7V3U - chains 3 and E of the 12 polymer chains in the assembly; structure by electron microscopy, 3.20 A resolution.

[Chain 3]
Name: DNA replication licensing factor MCM3
Organism: Saccharomyces cerevisiae S288C
Notes: EC 3.6.4.12
UniProtKB: P24279 (MCM3_YEAST); residues 1-971 here = UniProt positions 1-971
Amino-acid sequence (971 residues; each row starts with the number of its first residue):
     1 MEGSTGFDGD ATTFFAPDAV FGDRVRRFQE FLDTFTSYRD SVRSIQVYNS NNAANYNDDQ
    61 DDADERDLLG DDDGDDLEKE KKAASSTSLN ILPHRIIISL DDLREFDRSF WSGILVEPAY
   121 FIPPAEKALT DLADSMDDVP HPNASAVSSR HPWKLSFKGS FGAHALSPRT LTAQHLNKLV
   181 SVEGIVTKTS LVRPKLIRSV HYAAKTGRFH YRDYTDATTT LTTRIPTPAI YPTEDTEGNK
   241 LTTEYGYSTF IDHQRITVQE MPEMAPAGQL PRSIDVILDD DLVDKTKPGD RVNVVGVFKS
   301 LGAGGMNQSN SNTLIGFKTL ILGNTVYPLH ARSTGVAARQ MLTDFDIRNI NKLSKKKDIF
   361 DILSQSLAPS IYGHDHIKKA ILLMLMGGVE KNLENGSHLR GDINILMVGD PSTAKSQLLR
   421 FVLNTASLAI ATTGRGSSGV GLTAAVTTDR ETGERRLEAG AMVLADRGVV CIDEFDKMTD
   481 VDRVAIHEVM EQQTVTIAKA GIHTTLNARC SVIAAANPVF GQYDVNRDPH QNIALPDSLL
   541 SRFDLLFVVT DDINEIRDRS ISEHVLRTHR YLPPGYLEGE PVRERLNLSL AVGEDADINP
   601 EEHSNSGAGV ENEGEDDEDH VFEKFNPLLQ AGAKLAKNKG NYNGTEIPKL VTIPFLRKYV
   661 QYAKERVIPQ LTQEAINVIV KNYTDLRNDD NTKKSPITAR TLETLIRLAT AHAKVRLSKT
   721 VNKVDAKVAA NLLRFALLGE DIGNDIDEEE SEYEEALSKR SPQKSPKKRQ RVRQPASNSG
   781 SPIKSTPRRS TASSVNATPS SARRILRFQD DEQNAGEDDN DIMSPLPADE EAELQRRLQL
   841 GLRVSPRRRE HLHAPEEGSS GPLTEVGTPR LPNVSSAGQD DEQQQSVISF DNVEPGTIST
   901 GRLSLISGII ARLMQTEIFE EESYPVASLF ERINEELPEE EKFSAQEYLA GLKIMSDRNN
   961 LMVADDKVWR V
Unresolved in the structure: 1-16, 60-88, 141-149, 312, 594-639, 739-971
Curated features (UniProtKB/Swiss-Prot):
  - motif: S541 to D544 (Arginine finger)
  - binding site (ATP): G409 to S416
  - modified residue: S761 (Phosphoserine), S777 (Phosphoserine), S781 (Phosphoserine), T868 (Phosphothreonine)
  - mutagenesis: K415 (K415A: No effect on MCM2-7 complex helicase activity. Loss of MCM2-7 complex helicase activity; when associated with MCM5 A-422. Reduces MCM2-7 complex helicase activity ...)
Ion coordination: Mg2+: S416 (together with ADP)
Ligand contacts:
  - ADP (adenosine-5'-diphosphate): S370, I371, Y372, H374, D410, P411, S412, T413, A414, K415, S416, Q417, I561, V565
  - ATP-gamma-S (AGS; phosphothiophosphoric acid-adenylate ester): L399, E491, Q492, S538, R542, A699, R700, E703

[Chain E]
Name: Minichromosome maintenance protein 5
Organism: Saccharomyces cerevisiae S288C
Notes: EC 3.6.4.12
UniProtKB: P29496 (MCM5_YEAST); residues 1-775 here = UniProt positions 1-775
Amino-acid sequence (775 residues; numbered 1 to 775; the number before each row is that of its first residue):
     1 MSFDRPEIYS APVLQGESPN DDDNTEIIKS FKNFILEFRL DSQFIYRDQL RNNILVKNYS
    61 LTVNMEHLIG YNEDIYKKLS DEPSDIIPLF ETAITQVAKR ISILSRAQSA NNNDKDPENT
   121 SMDTDSLLLN SLPTFQLILN SNANQIPLRD LDSEHVSKIV RLSGIIISTS VLSSRATYLS
   181 IMCRNCRHTT SITINNFNSI TGNTVSLPRS CLSTIESESS MANESNIGDE STKKNCGPDP
   241 YIIIHESSKF IDQQFLKLQE IPELVPVGEM PRNLTMTCDR YLTNKVIPGT RVTIVGIYSI
   301 YNSKNGAGSG RSGGGNGGSG VAIRTPYIKI LGIQSDVETS SIWNSVTMFT EEEEEEFLQL
   361 SRNPKLYEIL TNSIAPSIFG NEDIKKAIVC LLMGGSKKIL PDGMRLRGDI NVLLLGDPGT
   421 AKSQLLKFVE KVSPIAVYTS GKGSSAAGLT ASVQRDPMTR EFYLEGGAMV LADGGVVCID
   481 EFDKMRDEDR VAIHEAMEQQ TISIAKAGIT TVLNSRTSVL AAANPIYGRY DDLKSPGDNI
   541 DFQTTILSRF DMIFIVKDDH NEERDISIAN HVINIHTGNA NAMQNQQEEN GSEISIEKMK
   601 RYITYCRLKC APRLSPQAAE KLSSNFVTIR KQLLINELES TERSSIPITI RQLEAIIRIT
   661 ESLAKLELSP IAQERHVDEA IRLFQASTMD AASQDPIGGL NQASGTSLSE IRRFEQELKR
   721 RLPIGWSTSY QTLRREFVDT HRFSQLALDK ALYALEKHET IQLRHQGQNI YRSGV
Unresolved in the structure: 1, 111-128, 224-232, 305-318, 701-775
Curated features (UniProtKB/Swiss-Prot):
  - motif: S548 to D551 (Arginine finger)
  - binding site (ATP): G416 to S423
  - mutagenesis: K422 (K422A: Loss of MCM2-7 complex helicase activity)
Ion coordination: Zn2+: C183, C186, C211, C236; Mg2+: S423 (together with ATP-gamma-S)
Ligand contacts:
  - ADP (adenosine-5'-diphosphate): L406, E498, I650, R651, E654
  - ATP-gamma-S (AGS; phosphothiophosphoric acid-adenylate ester): S377, I378, F379, P418, G419, T420, A421, K422, S423, Q424, D480, E481, N524, I568, V572

[Interface between chain 3 and chain E]
Contacting residue pairs - 27 pairs, chain 3 then chain E:
  L196(3) with M221(E), hydrophobic
  R212(3) with R187(E)
  P228(3) with N185(E); C186(E)
  A229(3) with N223(E), hydrogen bond (backbone-side chain)
  I230(3) with C186(E), hydrogen bond (backbone-backbone); H188(E); E218(E); N223(E)
  Y231(3) with S2(E); F3(E); S219(E); M221(E), hydrophobic; N223(E)
  T233(3) with R5(E), hydrogen bond; E218(E), hydrogen bond
  E234(3) with R5(E), salt bridge; T189(E)
  D235(3) with T189(E)
  K240(3) with R5(E), hydrogen bond (side chain-backbone); E7(E), salt bridge
  L241(3) with D4(E)
  T242(3) with D4(E)
  T243(3) with S2(E); D4(E), hydrogen bond (backbone-side chain)
  Y245(3) with S2(E), hydrogen bond (side chain-backbone); F3(E)
Other interface residues (no listed pair), chain 3 (18 interface residues in all): Y214, T227, F250, S309
Other interface residues (no listed pair), chain E (17 interface residues in all): S213, K233, K234

[Summary]
Chain 3 and chain E form an interface of 18 and 17 residues respectively; the contacts include 7 hydrogen
bonds and 2 salt bridges. Polar pairs include E234(3)-R5(E), K240(3)-E7(E) and A229(3)-N223(E). Chain 3 binds
ADP and ATP-gamma-S. Ligands of chain E: ADP and ATP-gamma-S.
Chain 3 is DNA replication licensing factor MCM3 and chain E is Minichromosome maintenance protein 5, both
from Saccharomyces cerevisiae S288C; the structure, Cryo-EM structure of MCM double hexamer with structured
Mcm4-NSD, was determined by electron microscopy together with 7V3V and 7W8G from the same study.
